Entry 8H7L (electron microscopy, 2.44 A resolution); this record covers chains F and I of the 9 polymer chains in the assembly.

[Chain F]
Protein: BA7535 fab heavt chain
From: Homo sapiens
Notes: antibody fragment or engineered binder
Chain sequence (453 residues; row label = number of the first residue in the row):
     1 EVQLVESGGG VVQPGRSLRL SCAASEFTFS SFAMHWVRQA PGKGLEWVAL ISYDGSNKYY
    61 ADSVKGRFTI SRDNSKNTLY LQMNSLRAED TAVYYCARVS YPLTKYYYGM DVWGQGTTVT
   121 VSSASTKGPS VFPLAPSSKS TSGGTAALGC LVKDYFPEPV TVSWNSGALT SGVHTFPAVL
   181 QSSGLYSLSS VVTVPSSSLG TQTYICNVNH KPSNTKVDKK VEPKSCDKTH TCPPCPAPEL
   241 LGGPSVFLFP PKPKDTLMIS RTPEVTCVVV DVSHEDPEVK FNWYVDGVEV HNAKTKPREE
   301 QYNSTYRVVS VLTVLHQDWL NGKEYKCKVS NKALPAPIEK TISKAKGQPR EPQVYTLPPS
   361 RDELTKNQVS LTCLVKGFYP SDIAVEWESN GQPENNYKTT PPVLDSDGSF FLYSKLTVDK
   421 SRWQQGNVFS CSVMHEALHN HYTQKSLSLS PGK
Not modelled in the structure: 1, 225-453
Cystine bridges: Cys22-Cys96, Cys150-Cys206

[Chain I]
Protein: BA7535 fab light chain
From: Homo sapiens
Notes: antibody fragment or engineered binder
Chain sequence (214 residues; numbered 1 to 214; the number before each row is that of its first residue):
     1 EIVMTQSPAF MSATPGDKVN ISCKASQDIA DDMNWYQQKP GEAAIFIIQE ATTLVPGISP
    61 RFSGSGYGTD FTLTINNIES EDAAYYFCLQ HDNFPLTFGG GTKVEIKRTV AAPSVFIFPP
   121 SDEQLKSGTA SVVCLLNNFY PREAKVQWKV DNALQSGNSQ ESVTEQDSKD STYSLSSTLT
   181 LSKADYEKHK VYACEVTHQG LSSPVTKSFN RGEC
Not modelled in the structure: 212-214
Cystine bridges: Cys23-Cys88, Cys134-Cys194

[How chain F and chain I interact]
Residue-residue contacts (50):
  His35(F) - Leu96(I)
  Val37(F) - Phe98(I)  hydrophobic
  Leu45(F) - Phe98(I)
  Trp47(F) - Phe94(I)  hydrophobic
  Trp47(F) - Pro95(I)  hydrophobic
  Trp47(F) - Leu96(I)
  Trp47(F) - Phe98(I)
  Leu50(F) - Phe94(I)  hydrophobic
  Tyr59(F) - Phe94(I)  hydrophobic
  Tyr95(F) - Gln38(I)  hydrogen bond
  Tyr107(F) - Gln49(I)  hydrogen bond
  Tyr107(F) - Glu50(I)
  Tyr107(F) - His91(I)
  Tyr108(F) - His91(I)
  Tyr108(F) - Phe94(I)  hydrophobic
  Tyr108(F) - Leu96(I)
  Met110(F) - Tyr36(I)  hydrogen bond (backbone-side chain)
  Met110(F) - Phe46(I)
  Asp111(F) - Phe46(I)
  Trp113(F) - Tyr36(I)
  Trp113(F) - Ala44(I)  hydrophobic
  Trp113(F) - Phe98(I)  hydrophobic
  Gly114(F) - Ala43(I)
  Gln115(F) - Gly41(I)
  Phe132(F) - Glu123(I)
  Phe132(F) - Gln124(I)
  Pro133(F) - Ser121(I)  hydrogen bond (backbone-side chain)
  Leu134(F) - Phe118(I)  hydrophobic
  Leu134(F) - Val133(I)  hydrophobic
  Ala135(F) - Phe118(I)
  Lys139(F) - Phe116(I)
  Lys139(F) - Ile117(I)
  Lys139(F) - Lys207(I)  hydrogen bond (backbone-side chain)
  Lys139(F) - Ser208(I)
  Lys139(F) - Phe209(I)
  Ser140(F) - Phe116(I)
  Ser140(F) - Phe118(I)
  Ser142(F) - Phe116(I)
  Ala147(F) - Phe116(I)  hydrophobic
  Ala147(F) - Phe118(I)
  Lys153(F) - Thr129(I)
  His174(F) - Asn137(I)
  His174(F) - Ser174(I)
  Phe176(F) - Ser162(I)
  Phe176(F) - Ser174(I)
  Phe176(F) - Ser176(I)
  Pro177(F) - Ser162(I)
  Pro177(F) - Val163(I)
  Leu180(F) - Gln160(I)  hydrogen bond (backbone-side chain)
  Val191(F) - Leu135(I)  hydrophobic
Interface residues without a listed pair, chain F (40 interface residues in all): Gln39, Gly44, Glu46, Tyr101, Pro136, Ser137, Thr141, Thr145, Leu148, Leu151, Val179, Lys219
Interface residues without a listed pair, chain I (40 interface residues in all): Glu42, Tyr85, Phe87, Leu89, Gly100, Pro119, Glu161, Thr164, Leu175

[Summary]
The chain F/chain I interface involves 40 residues from each chain, with 6 hydrogen bonds. Polar pairs include
Tyr95(F)-Gln38(I), Tyr107(F)-Gln49(I) and Met110(F)-Tyr36(I).
Here chain F is BA7535 fab heavt chain and chain I is BA7535 fab light chain, both from Homo sapiens. Entry
8H7L (Cryo-EM Structure of SARS-CoV-2 BA.2 Spike protein in complex with BA7535) was determined by electron
microscopy (same publication as 8H7Z).
